5FVB - chains H and K of the 12 polymer chains in the assembly; structure by X-ray diffraction, 1.93 A resolution.

Chain H (and K):
Molecule: C-phycoerythrin alpha subunit
Organism: Phormidium rubidum
Notes: fragment: fragment alpha-chain residues 1-164; chain K of this document is another copy of the same molecule, construct and numbering; everything in this record applies to it too
UniProtKB: A0A0E3W010 (A0A0E3W010_9CYAN); residue numbers follow UniProt; this construct covers 1-164
Chain sequence (164 residues; each row starts with the number of its first residue):
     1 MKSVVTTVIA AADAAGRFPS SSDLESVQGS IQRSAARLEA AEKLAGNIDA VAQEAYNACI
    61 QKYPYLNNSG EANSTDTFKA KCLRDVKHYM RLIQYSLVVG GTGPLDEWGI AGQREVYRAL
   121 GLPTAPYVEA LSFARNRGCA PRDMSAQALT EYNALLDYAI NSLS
Glycans and other covalent adducts: phycoerythrobilin (PEB) linked to C82, C139
Residues lining bound ligands:
  - phycoerythrobilin (PEB), molecule 1: L24, E25, Q28
  - phycoerythrobilin (PEB), molecule 2: R33, Q147, T150, E151
  - phycoerythrobilin (PEB), molecule 3: K43, L44, N47, A50, V51, E54, R137, G138, R142, D143, M144, Y152
  - phycoerythrobilin (PEB), molecule 4: C59, L66, A72, N73, F78, K81, R84, D85, V86, H88, Y89, L92, W108, G109, V116, Y117, L120, L122, P123, P126, Y127

Chain H / chain K interface:
Pairs across the interface (44; chain H residue first):
  K2(H) with R17(K); S22(K)
  S3(H) with S22(K)
  V4(H) with S22(K); E25(K); S26(K)
  T7(H) with A11(K)
  A11(H) with T7(K)
  R17(H) with K2(K); T102(K), hydrogen bond; D106(K), salt bridge; Y158(K), hydrogen bond
  S21(H) with G100(K); G101(K); T102(K)
  S22(H) with K2(K); S3(K); V4(K); G100(K); G101(K)
  E25(H) with V4(K); G29(K); S30(K), hydrogen bond; R33(K); R37(K), salt bridge; G100(K)
  S26(H) with V4(K); S26(K)
  G29(H) with E25(K); G29(K)
  S30(H) with E25(K)
  Q32(H) with Q28(K); Q32(K)
  R33(H) with E25(K)
  R37(H) with E25(K), salt bridge
  G100(H) with S21(K); S22(K), hydrogen bond (backbone-backbone); E25(K)
  G101(H) with S21(K); S22(K)
  T102(H) with R17(K), hydrogen bond; S21(K), hydrogen bond (backbone-side chain)
  D106(H) with R17(K), salt bridge
  Y158(H) with R17(K), hydrogen bond
Interface residues without a listed pair, chain H (24 interface residues in all): S20, D23, Q28, L155
Interface residues without a listed pair, chain K (26 interface residues in all): V8, S20, D23, E151, L155

In short:
Chain H and chain K form an interface of 24 and 26 residues respectively; the contacts include 7 hydrogen
bonds and 4 salt bridges. Among the polar pairs are R17(H)-D106(K), E25(H)-R37(K) and R17(H)-T102(K). Chain H
binds phycoerythrobilin. Covalently linked phycoerythrobilin: at C82(H) and C139(H).
Both chains are C-phycoerythrin alpha subunit (Phormidium rubidum). Entry 5FVB (Crystal structure of
phormidium C-phycoerythrin at ph 5.0) was determined by X-ray diffraction, deposited together with 5AQD.
